1MIE - chains L and H; structure by X-ray diffraction, 1.95 A resolution.

== Chain L ==
Protein: Immunoglobulin MS5-393
Organism: Mus musculus
Notes: fragment: Fab fragment, LIGHT CHAIN
Amino-acid sequence (219 residues; row label = number of the first residue in the row; a row labelled like 27A-27E holds insertion residues (27A, then the next letters in order)):
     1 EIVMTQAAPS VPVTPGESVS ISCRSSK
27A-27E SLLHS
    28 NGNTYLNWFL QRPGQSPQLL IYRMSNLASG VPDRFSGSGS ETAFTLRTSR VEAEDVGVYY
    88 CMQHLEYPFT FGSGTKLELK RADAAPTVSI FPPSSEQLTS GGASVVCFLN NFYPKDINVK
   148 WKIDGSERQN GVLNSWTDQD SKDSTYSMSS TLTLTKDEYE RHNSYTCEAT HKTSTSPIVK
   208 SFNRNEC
Not modelled in the structure: 214
Disulfides: Cys23-Cys88, Cys134-Cys194

== Chain H ==
Protein: Immunoglobulin MS5-393
Organism: Mus musculus
Notes: fragment: Fab fragment, HEAVY CHAIN
Amino-acid sequence (228 residues; numbered 1 to 239 plus 4 insertion-coded residues; 15 numbers in that range are skipped by the numbering (no residue carries them; nothing is unmodelled there); the number before each row is that of its first residue; a row labelled like 82A-82C holds insertion residues (82A, then the next letters in order)):
     1 QVQLQQPGAE LVKPGASVKL SCKASGYTFT SSWINWVKQR PGQGLEWIGN VY
   52A P
    53 GSSSTNYNEK FKNKATLTVD TSSSTAYMQL
82A-82C SSL
    83 TSDDSAFYYC VRKDYSWFPY WGQGTLVTVS AAKTTAPSVY PLAPV
   130 CGDTSGSSVT LGCLVKGYFP EPVTL
   157 TW
   162 NSGSLSSG
   171 VHTFPAVLQS
   183 DLYTLSSSVT VTSS
   198 TWP
   202 SQSIT
   208 CNVAHPASST KVDKKI
   226 EPRGPTIKPC PPCK
Not modelled in the structure: 1-4, 23-32, 95-100, 130-135, 229-239
Disulfides: Cys22-Cys92, Cys142-Cys208

== How chain L and chain H interact ==
Contacting residue pairs (69):
  Glu1(L) - Lys62(H)  salt bridge
  Phe36(L) - Trp103(H)
  Gln38(L) - Gln39(H)  hydrogen bond
  Ser43(L) - Trp103(H)
  Ser43(L) - Gly104(H)
  Pro44(L) - Leu45(H)  hydrophobic
  Pro44(L) - Trp103(H)
  Tyr87(L) - Gln43(H)
  Tyr87(L) - Gly44(H)
  Tyr87(L) - Leu45(H)  hydrophobic
  Tyr94(L) - Trp47(H)  hydrophobic
  Tyr94(L) - Asn50(H)  hydrogen bond
  Tyr94(L) - Asn58(H)
  Pro95(L) - Trp47(H)  hydrophobic
  Pro95(L) - Asn60(H)
  Phe96(L) - Asn35(H)
  Phe96(L) - Trp47(H)
  Phe98(L) - Leu45(H)
  Phe98(L) - Glu46(H)
  Phe98(L) - Trp47(H)
  Ser116(L) - Thr139(H)
  Phe118(L) - Leu124(H)
  Phe118(L) - Ala125(H)
  Phe118(L) - Pro126(H)
  Phe118(L) - Thr139(H)
  Pro119(L) - Val127(H)
  Pro119(L) - Arg228(H)  hydrogen bond (backbone-side chain)
  Pro120(L) - Arg228(H)  hydrogen bond (backbone-side chain)
  Ser121(L) - Tyr122(H)
  Ser121(L) - Pro123(H)
  Glu123(L) - Val121(H)
  Glu123(L) - Tyr122(H)
  Glu123(L) - Pro123(H)
  Glu123(L) - Lys221(H)  salt bridge
  Gln124(L) - Tyr122(H)
  Gln124(L) - Lys145(H)
  Ser127(L) - Tyr122(H)
  Ser131(L) - Leu143(H)
  Ser131(L) - Lys145(H)
  Val133(L) - Leu124(H)  hydrophobic
  Val133(L) - Leu143(H)  hydrophobic
  Phe135(L) - Leu124(H)  hydrophobic
  Phe135(L) - Gly141(H)
  Phe135(L) - Phe174(H)  hydrophobic
  Phe135(L) - Ser188(H)
  Phe135(L) - Ser189(H)
  Phe135(L) - Ser190(H)
  Asn137(L) - His172(H)
  Asn137(L) - Phe174(H)
  Asn137(L) - Ser190(H)  hydrogen bond
  Asn138(L) - His172(H)  hydrogen bond
  Leu160(L) - Val177(H)  hydrophobic
  Leu160(L) - Gln179(H)
  Asn161(L) - Val177(H)
  Ser162(L) - Phe174(H)
  Ser162(L) - Pro175(H)  hydrogen bond (side chain-backbone)
  Ser162(L) - Val177(H)
  Trp163(L) - Pro175(H)
  Thr164(L) - Thr173(H)
  Thr164(L) - Phe174(H)
  Asp167(L) - His172(H)  salt bridge
  Lys169(L) - Ser167(H)
  Lys169(L) - Ser168(H)
  Ser174(L) - His172(H)  hydrogen bond
  Ser174(L) - Phe174(H)
  Met175(L) - Phe174(H)
  Ser176(L) - Phe174(H)
  Ser176(L) - Ser188(H)  hydrogen bond
  Thr180(L) - Lys145(H)
Interface residues without a listed pair, chain L (36 interface residues in all): Leu46, Phe209
Interface residues without a listed pair, chain H (42 interface residues in all): Trp33, Val37, Tyr91, Pro101, Leu140

== Summary ==
36 residues of chain L and 42 residues of chain H are in contact; the contacts include 9 hydrogen bonds and 3
salt bridges. Polar contacts include Glu1(L)-Lys62(H), Glu123(L)-Lys221(H) and Asp167(L)-His172(H).
Here chain L is Immunoglobulin MS5-393 and chain H is Immunoglobulin MS5-393, both from Mus musculus. Entry
1MIE (Crystal Structure Of The Fab Fragment of Esterolytic Antibody MS5-393) was determined by X-ray
diffraction together with 1MH5, 1MJ7, 1MJ8, 1MJJ and 1MJU from the same study.
